6M7J - chains D and E of the 9 polymer chains in the assembly; structure by electron microscopy, 4.40 A resolution (low resolution: residue-level contacts below are approximate; hydrogen-bond / salt-bridge calls are withheld).

Chain D:
Name: DNA-directed RNA polymerase subunit beta'
From: Mycobacterium tuberculosis
Notes: EC 2.7.7.6
Reference sequence: A5U053 (RPOC_MYCTA); residues 1-1316 here = UniProt positions 1-1316
Sequence (1326 residues; numbered -1 to 1324; the number before each row is that of its first residue; numbers below 1 keep their minus sign (Gly-1 is residue -1)):
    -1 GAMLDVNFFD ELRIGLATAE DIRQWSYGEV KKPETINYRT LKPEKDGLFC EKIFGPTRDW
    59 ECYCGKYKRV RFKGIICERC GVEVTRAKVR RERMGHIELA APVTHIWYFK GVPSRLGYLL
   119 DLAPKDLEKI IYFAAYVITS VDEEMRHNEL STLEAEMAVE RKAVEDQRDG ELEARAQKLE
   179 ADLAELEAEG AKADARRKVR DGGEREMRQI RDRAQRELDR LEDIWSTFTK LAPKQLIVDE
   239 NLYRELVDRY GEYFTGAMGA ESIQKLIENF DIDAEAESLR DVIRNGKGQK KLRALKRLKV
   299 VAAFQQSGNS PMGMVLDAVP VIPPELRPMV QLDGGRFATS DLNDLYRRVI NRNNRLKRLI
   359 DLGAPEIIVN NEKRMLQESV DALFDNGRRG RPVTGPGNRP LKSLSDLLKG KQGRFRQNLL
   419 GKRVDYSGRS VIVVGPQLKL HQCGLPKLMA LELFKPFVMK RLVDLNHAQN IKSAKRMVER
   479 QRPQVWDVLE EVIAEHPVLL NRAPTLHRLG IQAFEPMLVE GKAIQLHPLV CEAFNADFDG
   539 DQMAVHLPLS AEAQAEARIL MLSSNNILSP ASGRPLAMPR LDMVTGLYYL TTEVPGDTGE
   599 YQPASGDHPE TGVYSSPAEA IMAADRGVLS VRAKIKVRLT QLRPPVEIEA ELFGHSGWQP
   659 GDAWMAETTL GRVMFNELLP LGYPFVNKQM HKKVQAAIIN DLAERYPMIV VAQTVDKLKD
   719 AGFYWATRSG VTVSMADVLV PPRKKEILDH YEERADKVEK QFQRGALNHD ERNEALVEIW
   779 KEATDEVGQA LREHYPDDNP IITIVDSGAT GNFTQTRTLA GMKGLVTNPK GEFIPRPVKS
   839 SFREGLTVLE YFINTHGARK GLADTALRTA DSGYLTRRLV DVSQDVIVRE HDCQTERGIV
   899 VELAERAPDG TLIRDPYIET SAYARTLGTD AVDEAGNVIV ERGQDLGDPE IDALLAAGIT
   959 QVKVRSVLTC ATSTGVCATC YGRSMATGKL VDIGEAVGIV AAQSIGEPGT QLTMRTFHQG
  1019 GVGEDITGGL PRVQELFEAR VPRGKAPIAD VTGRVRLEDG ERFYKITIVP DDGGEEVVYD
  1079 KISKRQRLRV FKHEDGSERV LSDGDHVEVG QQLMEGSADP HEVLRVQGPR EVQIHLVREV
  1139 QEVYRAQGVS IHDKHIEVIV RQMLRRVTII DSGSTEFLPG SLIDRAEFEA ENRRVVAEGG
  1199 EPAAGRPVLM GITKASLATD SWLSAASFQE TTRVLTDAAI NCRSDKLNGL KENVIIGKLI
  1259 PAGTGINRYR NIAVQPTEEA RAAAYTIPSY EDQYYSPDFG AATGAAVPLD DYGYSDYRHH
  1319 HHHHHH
Not modelled in the structure: 1013-1024, 1091-1096, 1283-1324
Construct notes: expression tag (-1 to 0, 1317-1324)
Swiss-Prot annotation at these positions:
  - binding site (Zn(2+)): Cys60, Cys62, Cys75, Cys78, Cys891, Cys968, Cys975, Cys978
  - binding site (Mg(2+)): Asp535, Asp537, Asp539
Bound ions: Zn2+ site 1: Cys60, Tyr61, Cys62; Mg2+: Asp535, Asp537, Asp539; Zn2+ site 2: Cys891, Cys968, Cys975, Cys978
Small-molecule neighbours: Corallopyronin A (C0L; methyl [(1E,5R)-5-{(3E)-3-[(2E,4E,8R,9E,12E)-1,8-dihydroxy-2,5,9-trimethyltetradeca-2,4,9,12-tetraen-1-ylidene]-2,4-dioxo-3,4-d ihydro-2H-pyran-6-yl}hex-1-en-1-yl]carbamate): Leu406, Lys407, Gly408, Lys409, Leu417, Gly419, Lys420, Gln882, Leu1221, Leu1248, Lys1249, Val1252, Ile1253

Chain E:
Name: DNA-directed RNA polymerase subunit omega
From: Mycobacterium tuberculosis
Notes: EC 2.7.7.6
Reference sequence: A0A0T9N9K3 (A0A0T9N9K3_MYCTX); residues 2-110 here correspond to UniProt positions 41-149 (UniProt number = residue number + 39)
Sequence (110 residues; row label = number of the first residue in the row):
     1 GSISQSDASL AAVPAVDQFD PSSGASGGYD TPLGITNPPI DELLDRVSSK YALVIYAAKR
    61 ARQINDYYNQ LGEGILEYVG PLVEPGLQEK PLSIALREIH ADLLEHTEGE
Not modelled in the structure: 1-26, 110
Construct notes: expression tag (1)

Interface between chain D and chain E:
Residue-residue contacts (74):
  Lys437(D) - Leu33(E)
  His439(D) - Leu33(E)
  His439(D) - Ile35(E)
  Ala492(D) - Lys90(E)
  Glu493(D) - Gly34(E)
  Glu493(D) - Ile35(E)
  Glu493(D) - Lys90(E)
  His494(D) - Lys90(E)
  Glu513(D) - Ile35(E)
  Glu550(D) - Ala58(E)
  Glu550(D) - Arg62(E)
  Gln552(D) - Leu92(E)
  Ala553(D) - Val54(E)
  Glu554(D) - Val54(E)
  Arg556(D) - Gly34(E)
  Arg556(D) - Ile35(E)
  Arg556(D) - Asn37(E)
  Arg556(D) - Leu92(E)
  Arg556(D) - Leu96(E)
  Ile557(D) - Leu53(E)
  Ile557(D) - Val54(E)
  Asn563(D) - Ile40(E)
  Pro705(D) - Asp41(E)
  Met706(D) - Asp41(E)
  Ile707(D) - Tyr29(E)
  Ile707(D) - Pro32(E)
  Ile707(D) - Asp41(E)
  Val708(D) - Tyr29(E)
  Gln711(D) - Asp30(E)
  Gln711(D) - Thr31(E)
  Asp990(D) - Ser49(E)
  Asp990(D) - Lys50(E)
  Asp990(D) - Tyr51(E)
  Glu993(D) - Tyr51(E)
  Gly1261(D) - Tyr51(E)
  Thr1262(D) - Tyr51(E)
  Thr1262(D) - Ile55(E)
  Asn1265(D) - Gly109(E)
  Arg1266(D) - Glu108(E)
  Arg1266(D) - Gly109(E)
  Tyr1267(D) - Ser49(E)
  Tyr1267(D) - Tyr51(E)
  Tyr1267(D) - Ala52(E)
  Tyr1267(D) - Ile55(E)
  Arg1268(D) - Lys59(E)
  Asn1269(D) - Lys59(E)
  Asn1269(D) - Glu108(E)
  Asn1269(D) - Gly109(E)
  Ile1270(D) - Ala52(E)
  Ile1270(D) - Ile55(E)
  Ile1270(D) - Lys59(E)
  Ile1270(D) - Thr107(E)
  Ile1270(D) - Glu108(E)
  Ile1270(D) - Gly109(E)
  Ala1271(D) - His106(E)
  Ala1271(D) - Thr107(E)
  Ala1271(D) - Glu108(E)
  Val1272(D) - Tyr56(E)
  Val1272(D) - Gln63(E)
  Val1272(D) - Glu105(E)
  Val1272(D) - His106(E)
  Gln1273(D) - Leu104(E)
  Gln1273(D) - Glu105(E)
  Pro1274(D) - Val79(E)
  Pro1274(D) - Leu103(E)
  Pro1274(D) - Leu104(E)
  Pro1274(D) - Glu105(E)
  Thr1275(D) - Leu103(E)
  Thr1275(D) - Leu104(E)
  Thr1275(D) - Glu105(E)
  Glu1276(D) - Glu105(E)
  Ala1278(D) - Leu103(E)
  Arg1279(D) - Val79(E)
  Ala1282(D) - Leu82(E)
Interface residues without a listed pair, chain D (44 interface residues in all): Arg459, Glu489, Val490, Ala549, Leu558, Thr985, Gly992
Interface residues without a listed pair, chain E (39 interface residues in all): Thr36, Pro39, Ala61, Leu87, Gln88

Summary:
The interface between chain D and chain E involves 44 residues on one side and 39 on the other. Bound to chain
D: Corallopyronin A. From UniProt: 8 Zn2+-binding residues and 3 Mg2+-binding residues on chain D.
Chain D is DNA-directed RNA polymerase subunit beta' and chain E is DNA-directed RNA polymerase subunit omega,
both from Mycobacterium tuberculosis; the structure, Mycobacterium tuberculosis RNAP with RbpA/us fork and
Corallopyronin, was determined by electron microscopy (same publication as 6EDT, 6EE8 and 6EEC).
